Entry 4MG7 (X-ray diffraction, 2.15 A resolution); this record covers chains B and D of the 4 polymer chains in the assembly.

[Chain B]
Name: Estrogen receptor
From: Homo sapiens
Notes: fragment: ligand binding domain
Reference sequence: P03372 (ESR1_HUMAN); residues 302-552 here = UniProt positions 302-552
Amino-acid sequence (255 residues; numbered 298 to 552; the number before each row is that of its first residue):
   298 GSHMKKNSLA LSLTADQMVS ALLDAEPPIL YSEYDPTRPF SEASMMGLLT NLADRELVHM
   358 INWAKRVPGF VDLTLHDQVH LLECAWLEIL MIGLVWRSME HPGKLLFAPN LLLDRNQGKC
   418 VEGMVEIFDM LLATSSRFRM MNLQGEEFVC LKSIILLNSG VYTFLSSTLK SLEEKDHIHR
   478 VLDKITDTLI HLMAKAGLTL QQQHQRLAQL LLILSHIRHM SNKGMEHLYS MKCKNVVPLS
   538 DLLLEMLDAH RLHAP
Disordered / not traced: 298-302, 462-472, 549-552
Differences from the reference sequence: expression tag (298-301); engineered mutation Ser537 (Tyr in P03372)
Modified residues: Cys381 (s-hydroxycysteine; CSO); Cys417 (s-hydroxycysteine; CSO); Cys530 (s-hydroxycysteine; CSO)
Small-molecule neighbours: ferutinine (27H): Met343, Leu346, Thr347, Leu349, Ala350, Glu353, Leu384, Leu387, Met388, Leu391, Arg394, Phe404, Met421, Ile424, Phe425, Leu428, Gly521, His524, Leu525, Met528

[Chain D]
Name: Nuclear receptor coactivator 1
Notes: fragment: coactivator peptide SRC-1
Reference sequence: Q15788 (NCOA1_HUMAN); residue numbers follow UniProt; this construct covers 686-698
Amino-acid sequence (13 residues; numbered 686 to 698; the number before each row is that of its first residue):
   686 RHKILHRLLQ EGS
Disordered / not traced: 686, 697-698
Curated features (UniProtKB/Swiss-Prot):
  - motif: Leu690 to Leu694 (LXXLL motif 4)
  - modified residue: Ser698 (Phosphoserine)

[How chain B and chain D interact]
Residue-residue contacts - 17 pairs, chain B then chain D:
  Ile358(B) - Leu690(D)  hydrophobic
  Ile358(B) - Leu693(D)  hydrophobic
  Ile358(B) - Leu694(D)  hydrophobic
  Lys362(B) - Leu693(D)
  Lys362(B) - Leu694(D)
  Lys362(B) - Glu696(D)  hydrogen bond (side chain-backbone)
  Leu372(B) - Leu694(D)  hydrophobic
  Gln375(B) - Leu694(D)
  Val376(B) - Leu690(D)
  Val376(B) - Leu694(D)  hydrophobic
  Leu379(B) - Leu694(D)  hydrophobic
  Glu380(B) - Leu690(D)
  Asp538(B) - Ile689(D)
  Leu539(B) - Ile689(D)
  Glu542(B) - Lys688(D)
  Glu542(B) - Ile689(D)  hydrogen bond (side chain-backbone)
  Met543(B) - Leu690(D)  hydrophobic
Interface residues without a listed pair, chain B (12 interface residues in all): Phe367
Interface residues without a listed pair, chain D (9 interface residues in all): His687, His691, Gln695

[Overview]
The interface between chain B and chain D involves 12 residues on one side and 9 on the other, with 2 hydrogen
bonds. Polar contacts include Lys362(B)-Glu696(D) and Glu542(B)-Ile689(D). Bound to chain B: ferutinine.
Chain B is Estrogen receptor (Homo sapiens) and chain D is Nuclear receptor coactivator 1; the structure,
Crystal structure of hERa-LBD (Y537S) in complex with ferutinine, was determined by X-ray diffraction,
deposited together with 4MG5, 4MG6, 4MG8, 4MG9, 4MGA, 4MGB, 4MGC and 4MGD.
